PDB entry 8UB2 | X-ray diffraction, 1.60 A resolution | chain A

== Chain A ==
Protein: Ribonuclease pancreatic
Organism: Bos taurus
Notes: EC 4.6.1.18
UniProtKB: P61823 (RNAS1_BOVIN); residues 1-124 here correspond to UniProt positions 27-150 (UniProt number = residue number + 26)
Sequence (124 residues; numbered 1 to 124; the number before each row is that of its first residue):
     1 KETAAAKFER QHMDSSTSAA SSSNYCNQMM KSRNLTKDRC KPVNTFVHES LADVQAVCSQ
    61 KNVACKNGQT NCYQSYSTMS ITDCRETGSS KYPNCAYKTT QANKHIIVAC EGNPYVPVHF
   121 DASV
Disulfide bonds: C26-C84, C40-C95, C58-C110, C65-C72
Small-molecule neighbours: adenosine monophosphate (AMP): C65, N67, Q69, N71, C72, A109, E111, V118, H119
UniProt features mapped onto this chain:
  - active site: H12 (Proton acceptor), H119 (Proton donor)
  - binding site (substrate): K7, R10, K41 to T45, K66, R85
  - glycosylation: K1 (N-linked (Glc) (glycation) lysine), K7 (N-linked (Glc) (glycation) lysine), N34 (N-linked (GlcNAc...) asparagine), K37 (N-linked (Glc) (glycation) lysine), K41 (N-linked (Glc) (glycation) lysine)
Reported in the primary citation:
  - binding site for adenosine monophosphate: H119

== Overview ==
Ligands of chain A: adenosine monophosphate. UniProt lists active-site residues H12 and H119 and 9
substrate-binding residues. The paper reports a binding site for adenosine monophosphate at H119.
Chain A is Ribonuclease pancreatic (Bos taurus); the structure, Structure of Adenosine monophosphate/RNase A,
was determined by X-ray diffraction, deposited together with 8UAX, 8UAY, 8UAZ, 8UB0 and 8UB1.
